PDB entry 9DK1 | X-ray diffraction, 2.40 A resolution | chains A and B

# Chain A
Molecule: Kinase
Source organism: Streptomyces rochei
UniProtKB: A0A0K1TP15 (A0A0K1TP15_STRRO); residue numbers follow UniProt; this construct covers 1-401
Chain sequence (403 residues; row label = number of the first residue in the row; numbers below 1 keep their minus sign (Gly-1 is residue -1)):
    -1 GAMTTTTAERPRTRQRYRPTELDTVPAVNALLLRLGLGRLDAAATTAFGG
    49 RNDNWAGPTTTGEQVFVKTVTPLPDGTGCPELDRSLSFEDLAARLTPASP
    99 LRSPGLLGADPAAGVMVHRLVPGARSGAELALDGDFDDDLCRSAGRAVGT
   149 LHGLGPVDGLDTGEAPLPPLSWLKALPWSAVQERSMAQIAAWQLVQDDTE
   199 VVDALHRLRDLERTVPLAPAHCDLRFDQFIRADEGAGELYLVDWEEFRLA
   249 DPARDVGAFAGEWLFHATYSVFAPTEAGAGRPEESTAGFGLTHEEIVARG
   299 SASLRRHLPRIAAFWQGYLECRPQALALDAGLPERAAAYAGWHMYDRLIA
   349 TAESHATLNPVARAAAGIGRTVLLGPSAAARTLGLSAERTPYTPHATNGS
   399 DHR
Not modelled in the structure: -1 to 20, 43-49, 71-75, 153, 272-287, 385-401
Differences from the reference sequence: expression tag (-1 to 0)

# Chain B
Molecule: Lyase
Source organism: Streptomyces rochei
UniProtKB: A0A0K1TP21 (A0A0K1TP21_STRRO); numbering as in UniProt (aligned over 1-376)
Chain sequence (378 residues; row label = number of the first residue in the row; numbers below 1 keep their minus sign (Gly-1 is residue -1)):
    -1 GAMTTALLNSPVPDASPVARHRGLAPRLAEALDAVSVAPGARRASVAGRT
    49 VTADSPRDLRGRLTNALYEELHAGRHRGGAVPDGPPPRRTLRDPALEARL
    99 AAAVPHRTTPTRGRLVEVLRRPDGDQLVVRLPEVTARVPADRLLSPSVPP
   149 APGETVELALEAARPALSPGFFYVMGSRPLPRPAGAVRRIFLHARDADAA
   199 VVLWGAALGALEEAAALYHAKVLSDPQDFPRRDAVVLYLHGDHRPGERAV
   249 TEAVSRYAGTLTGPDTSVFTEELAPGVAAAWDPQDPRPGQSGMSFGQHRA
   299 FALASGLIDCALADGSEASDASGASGASEATEAADAPRPSDAPVGPGRAE
   349 HVVRALREAGIDPLHPQNNLDPSPGAAR
Not modelled in the structure: -1 to 12, 80-87, 312-343, 369-376
Differences from the reference sequence: expression tag (-1 to 0)

# Chain A / chain B interface
Residue-residue contacts (37):
  Lys172(A) - Glu115(B)  salt bridge
  Lys172(A) - Thr133(B)
  Ala173(A) - Val126(B)  hydrophobic
  Ala173(A) - Thr133(B)
  Ala173(A) - Ala134(B)
  Leu174(A) - Thr133(B)  hydrogen bond (backbone-backbone)
  Leu174(A) - Ala134(B)
  Leu174(A) - Arg135(B)  hydrogen bond (backbone-backbone)
  Pro175(A) - Arg135(B)
  Trp176(A) - Leu129(B)  hydrophobic
  Trp176(A) - Arg135(B)  hydrogen bond (backbone-backbone)
  Trp176(A) - Val136(B)  hydrophobic
  Trp176(A) - Leu158(B)  hydrophobic
  Trp176(A) - Glu159(B)  hydrogen bond
  Trp176(A) - Arg162(B)
  Gln180(A) - Glu159(B)  hydrogen bond
  Glu181(A) - Ala164(B)
  Arg182(A) - Ala164(B)
  Arg182(A) - Leu165(B)
  Ser183(A) - Ala164(B)
  Ser183(A) - Leu165(B)
  Met184(A) - Leu165(B)  hydrogen bond (backbone-backbone)
  Ile187(A) - Glu131(B)
  Ile187(A) - Val132(B)  hydrophobic
  Ile187(A) - Leu165(B)  hydrophobic
  Gln191(A) - Pro130(B)  hydrogen bond (side chain-backbone)
  Gln191(A) - Glu131(B)  hydrogen bond (side chain-backbone)
  Gln191(A) - Val132(B)
  Gln194(A) - Val132(B)
  Gln194(A) - Thr133(B)  hydrogen bond (side chain-backbone)
  Asp195(A) - Arg128(B)  salt bridge
  Gly288(A) - Arg55(B)  hydrogen bond (backbone-side chain)
  Leu289(A) - Arg55(B)
  Glu293(A) - Arg55(B)  salt bridge
  Glu351(A) - Pro167(B)
  Ser352(A) - Pro167(B)
  His353(A) - Pro167(B)
Other interface residues (no listed pair), chain A (26 interface residues in all): Ser169, Val179, Trp190, Thr290, Ala354, Thr355
Other interface residues (no listed pair), chain B (20 interface residues in all): Arg140, Gly290

# In short
26 residues of chain A face 20 of chain B across their interface, with 10 hydrogen bonds and 3 salt bridges.
Among the polar pairs are Lys172(A)-Glu115(B), Asp195(A)-Arg128(B) and Glu293(A)-Arg55(B).
Chain A is Kinase and chain B is Lyase, both from Streptomyces rochei; the structure, Lexapeptide dehydratase
complex LxmKY apo, was determined by X-ray diffraction (same publication as 9DK2 and 9DK3).
